PDB entry 4HZ8 | X-ray diffraction, 1.14 A resolution | chain A

== Chain A ==
Protein: Beta-glucosidase
Organism: Uncultured bacterium
UniProtKB: Q0GMU3 (Q0GMU3_9BACT); residues 39-482 here = UniProt positions 39-482
Sequence (444 residues; row label = number of the first residue in the row):
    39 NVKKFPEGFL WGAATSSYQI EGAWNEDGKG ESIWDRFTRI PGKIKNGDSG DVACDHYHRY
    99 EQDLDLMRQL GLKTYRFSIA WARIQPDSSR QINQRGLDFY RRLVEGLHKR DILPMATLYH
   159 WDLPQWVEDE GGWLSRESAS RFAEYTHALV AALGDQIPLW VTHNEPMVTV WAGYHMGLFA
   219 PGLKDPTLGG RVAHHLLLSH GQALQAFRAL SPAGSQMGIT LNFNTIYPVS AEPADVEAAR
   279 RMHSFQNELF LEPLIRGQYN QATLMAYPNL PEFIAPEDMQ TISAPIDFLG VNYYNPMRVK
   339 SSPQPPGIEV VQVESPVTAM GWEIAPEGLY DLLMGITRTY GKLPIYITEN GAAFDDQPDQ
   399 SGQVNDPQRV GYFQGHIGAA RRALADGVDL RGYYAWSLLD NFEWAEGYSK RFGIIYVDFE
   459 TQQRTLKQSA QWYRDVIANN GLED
Unresolved in the structure: 39-41, 481-482
Construct notes: engineered mutation Asn-39 (Glu in Q0GMU3), Val-40 (Leu in Q0GMU3), Lys-41 (Gln in Q0GMU3), Lys-42 (Pro in Q0GMU3), Glu-45 (Lys in Q0GMU3), Asn-477 (Arg in Q0GMU3), Glu-481 (Ala in Q0GMU3), Asp-482 (Ala in Q0GMU3)
Ligand contacts: beta-D-glucopyranose (BGC): Gln-57, His-158, Trp-159, Asn-202, Glu-203, Asn-330, Tyr-332, Met-358, Trp-360, Glu-387, Trp-434, Glu-441, Trp-442, Phe-450

== Summary ==
Ligands of chain A: beta-D-glucopyranose.
Chain A is Beta-glucosidase (Uncultured bacterium); the structure, Crystal structure of BglB with natural
substrate, was determined by X-ray diffraction, deposited together with 4HZ6 and 4HZ7.
